Entry 9NSX (X-ray diffraction, 1.57 A resolution); this record covers chain A.

Chain A:
Protein: Beta-lactamase OXA-23
Organism: Acinetobacter baumannii
Notes: EC 3.5.2.6
UniProt: Q9L4P2 (BLO23_ACIBA); residues 1-273 here = UniProt positions 1-273
Chain sequence (273 residues; numbered 1 to 273; the number before each row is that of its first residue):
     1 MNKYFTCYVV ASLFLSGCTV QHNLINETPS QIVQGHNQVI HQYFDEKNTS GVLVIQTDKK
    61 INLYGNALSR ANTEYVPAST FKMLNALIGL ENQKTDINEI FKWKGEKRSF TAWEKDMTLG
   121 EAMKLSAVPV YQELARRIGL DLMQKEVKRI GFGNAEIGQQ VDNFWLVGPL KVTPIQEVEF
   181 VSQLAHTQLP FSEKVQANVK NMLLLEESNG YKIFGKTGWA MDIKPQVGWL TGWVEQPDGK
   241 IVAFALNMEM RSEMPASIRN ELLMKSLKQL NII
Not modelled in the structure: 1-27
Modified / non-standard residues: Lys82 (lysine nz-carboxylic acid; KCX)
Glycans and other covalent adducts: compound Y33 linked to Ser79
Residues lining bound ligands: Y33 ((5R)-3-{[(3S,5S)-5-(dimethylcarbamoyl)pyrrolidin-3-yl]sulfanyl}-5-[(2S,3R)-3-hydroxy-1-oxobutan-2-yl]-5-methyl-4,5-dihydro-1H-pyrrole-2-carboxylic acid): Ala78, Lys82, Phe110, Trp113, Lys124, Leu125, Ser126, Val128, Leu166, Thr217, Gly218, Trp219, Ala256, Arg259

Summary:
Covalently linked compound Y33: at Ser79.
Chain A is Beta-lactamase OXA-23 (Acinetobacter baumannii); the structure, OXA-23-NA-1-157, 3 minute soak, was
determined by X-ray diffraction together with 9NSW, 9NSY, 9NSZ and 9NT0 from the same study.
